8KH8 - chain A; structure by X-ray diffraction, 1.49 A resolution.

[Chain A]
Protein: Fibroblast growth factor receptor 4
Source organism: Homo sapiens
Notes: EC 2.7.10.1
Reference sequence: P22455 (FGFR4_HUMAN); residue numbers follow UniProt; this construct covers 445-753
Amino-acid sequence (309 residues; numbered 445 to 753; the number before each row is that of its first residue):
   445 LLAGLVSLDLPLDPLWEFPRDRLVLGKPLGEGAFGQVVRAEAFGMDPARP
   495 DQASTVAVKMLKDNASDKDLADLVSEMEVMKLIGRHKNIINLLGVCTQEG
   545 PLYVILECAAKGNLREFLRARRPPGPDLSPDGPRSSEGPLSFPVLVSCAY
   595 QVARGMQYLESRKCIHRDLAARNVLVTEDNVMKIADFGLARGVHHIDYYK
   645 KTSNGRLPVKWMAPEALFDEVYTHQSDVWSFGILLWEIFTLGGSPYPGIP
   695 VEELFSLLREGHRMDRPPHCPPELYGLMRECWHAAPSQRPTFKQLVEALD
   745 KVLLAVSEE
Disordered / not traced: 445-452, 752-753
Construct notes: engineered mutation Ala477 (Cys in P22455), Leu550 (Val in P22455), Glu664 (Arg in P22455)
UniProt features mapped onto this chain:
  - active site: Asp612 (Proton acceptor)
  - binding site (ATP): Leu473 to Gly476, Phe478 to Val481, Lys503
  - modified residue: Ser573 (Phosphoserine), Tyr642 (Phosphotyrosine), Tyr643 (Phosphotyrosine)
  - natural variant: Pro712 (P712T: In a lung adenocarcinoma sample)
  - mutagenesis: Lys503 (K503R: Loss of kinase activity)
Glycans and other covalent adducts: compound VVW linked to Cys552
Residues lining bound ligands: VVW (1-[4-[(1R)-1-[3,5-bis(chloranyl)pyridin-4-yl]ethoxy]-5-cyano-pyridin-2-yl]-3-[6-methanoyl-5-[(4-methyl-2-oxidanylidene-piperazin-1-yl)methyl]-3-(2-morpholin-4-ylethoxy)pyridin-2-yl]urea): Leu473, Gly474, Val481, Arg483, Thr499, Ala501, Ile534, Leu550, Glu551, Ala553, Ala554, Lys555, Gly556, Asn557, Glu560, Arg616, Asn617, Leu619, Ala629, Asp630

[Overview]
Compound VVW is covalently linked to Cys552. Curated annotation (UniProt) lists active-site residue Asp612, 9
ATP-binding residues and one mutagenesis site.
Chain A is Fibroblast growth factor receptor 4 (Homo sapiens); the structure, Crystal structure of
FGFR4(V550L) kinase domain with 8z, was determined by X-ray diffraction together with 8KH6, 8KH7, 8KH9 and
8W5C from the same study.
